1MWA - chains B and H of the 5 polymer chains in the assembly; structure by X-ray diffraction, 2.40 A resolution.

== Chain B ==
Molecule: 2C T cell receptor beta chain
Organism: Mus musculus
Sequence (237 residues; each row starts with the number of its first residue; note: 10 numbers in that range are skipped by the numbering (no residue carries them; nothing is unmodelled there)):
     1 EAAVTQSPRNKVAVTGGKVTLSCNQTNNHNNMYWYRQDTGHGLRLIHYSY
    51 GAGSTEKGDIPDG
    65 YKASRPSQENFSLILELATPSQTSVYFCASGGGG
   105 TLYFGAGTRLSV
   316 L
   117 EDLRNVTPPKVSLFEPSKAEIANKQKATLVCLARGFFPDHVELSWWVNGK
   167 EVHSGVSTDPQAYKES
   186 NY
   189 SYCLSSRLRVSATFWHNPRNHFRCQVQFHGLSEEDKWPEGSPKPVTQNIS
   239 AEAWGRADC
Cystine bridges: C23-C92, C147-C212
Glycans and other covalent adducts: N-acetylglucosamine (NAG) linked to N24, N236

== Chain H ==
Molecule: H-2KBM3 MHC class I molecule heavy chain
Organism: Mus musculus
UniProtKB: P01901 (HA1B_MOUSE); residues 1-275 here correspond to UniProt positions 22-296 (UniProt number = residue number + 21)
Sequence (275 residues; each row starts with the number of its first residue):
     1 GPHSLRYFVTAVSRPGLGEPRYMEVGYVDDTEFVRFDSDAENPRYEPRAR
    51 WMEQEGPEYWERETQKAKGNEQSFRVSLRTLLGYYNQSAGGSHTIQVISG
   101 CEVGSDGRLLRGYQQYAYDGCDYIALNEDLKTWTAADMAALITKHKWEQA
   151 GEAERLRAYLEGTCVEWLRRYLKNGNATLLRTDSPKAHVTHHSRPEDKVT
   201 LRCWALGFYPADITLTWQLNGEELIQDMELVETRPAGDGTFQKWASVVVP
   251 LGKEQYYTCHVYHQGLPEPLTLRWR
Unresolved in the structure: 275
Differences from the reference sequence: conflict S77 (Asp98 in P01901), A89 (Lys110 in P01901), R275 (Glu296 in P01901)
Cystine bridges: C101-C164, C203-C259
Glycans and other covalent adducts: N-acetylglucosamine (NAG) linked to N176
Curated features (UniProtKB/Swiss-Prot):
  - glycosylation (N-linked (GlcNAc...) asparagine): N86, N176
From the paper describing this entry:
  - conformationally variable residues (side-chain flip): W147, E152

== How chain B and chain H interact ==
Pairs across the interface - 15 pairs, chain B then chain H:
  N28(B) with K146(H); Q149(H), hydrogen bond
  H29(B) with Q149(H); A150(H)
  N30(B) with K146(H)
  Y50(B) with G69(H); Q72(H); V76(H)
  A52(B) with R79(H)
  E56(B) with Q72(H)
  Q72(B) with K146(H)
  G96(B) with A150(H); E152(H)
  G97(B) with R155(H)
  G98(B) with R155(H)
Also at the interface, not in a pair above, chain B (14 interface residues in all): N27, G51, G53, S54
Also at the interface, not in a pair above, chain H (10 interface residues in all): S73
Interface features reported in the paper:
  - pairs named by the authors: N28(B)-K146(H) (water-mediated contact)

== Overview ==
The interface between chain B and chain H involves 14 residues on one side and 10 on the other; the contacts
include 1 hydrogen bond. The hydrogen-bonded pair is N28(B)-Q149(H). The paper describes a water-mediated
contact between N28(B) and K146(H). N-acetylglucosamine is covalently linked to N24(B) and N236(B). From the
paper: conformational variability at W147(H) and E152(H).
Here chain B is 2C T cell receptor beta chain and chain H is H-2KBM3 MHC class I molecule heavy chain, both
from Mus musculus. Entry 1MWA (2C/H-2KBM3/DEV8 allogeneic complex) was determined by X-ray diffraction (same
publication as 1LEK and 1LEG).
